4YLO - chains C and 2 of the 9 polymer chains in the assembly; structure by X-ray diffraction, 6.00 A resolution (low resolution: residue-level contacts below are approximate; hydrogen-bond / salt-bridge calls are withheld).

== Chain C ==
Protein: DNA-directed RNA polymerase subunit beta
Organism: Escherichia coli
Notes: EC 2.7.7.6
UniProtKB: A7ZUK1 (RPOB_ECO24); residue numbers follow UniProt; this construct covers 1-1342
Sequence (1342 residues; each row starts with the number of its first residue):
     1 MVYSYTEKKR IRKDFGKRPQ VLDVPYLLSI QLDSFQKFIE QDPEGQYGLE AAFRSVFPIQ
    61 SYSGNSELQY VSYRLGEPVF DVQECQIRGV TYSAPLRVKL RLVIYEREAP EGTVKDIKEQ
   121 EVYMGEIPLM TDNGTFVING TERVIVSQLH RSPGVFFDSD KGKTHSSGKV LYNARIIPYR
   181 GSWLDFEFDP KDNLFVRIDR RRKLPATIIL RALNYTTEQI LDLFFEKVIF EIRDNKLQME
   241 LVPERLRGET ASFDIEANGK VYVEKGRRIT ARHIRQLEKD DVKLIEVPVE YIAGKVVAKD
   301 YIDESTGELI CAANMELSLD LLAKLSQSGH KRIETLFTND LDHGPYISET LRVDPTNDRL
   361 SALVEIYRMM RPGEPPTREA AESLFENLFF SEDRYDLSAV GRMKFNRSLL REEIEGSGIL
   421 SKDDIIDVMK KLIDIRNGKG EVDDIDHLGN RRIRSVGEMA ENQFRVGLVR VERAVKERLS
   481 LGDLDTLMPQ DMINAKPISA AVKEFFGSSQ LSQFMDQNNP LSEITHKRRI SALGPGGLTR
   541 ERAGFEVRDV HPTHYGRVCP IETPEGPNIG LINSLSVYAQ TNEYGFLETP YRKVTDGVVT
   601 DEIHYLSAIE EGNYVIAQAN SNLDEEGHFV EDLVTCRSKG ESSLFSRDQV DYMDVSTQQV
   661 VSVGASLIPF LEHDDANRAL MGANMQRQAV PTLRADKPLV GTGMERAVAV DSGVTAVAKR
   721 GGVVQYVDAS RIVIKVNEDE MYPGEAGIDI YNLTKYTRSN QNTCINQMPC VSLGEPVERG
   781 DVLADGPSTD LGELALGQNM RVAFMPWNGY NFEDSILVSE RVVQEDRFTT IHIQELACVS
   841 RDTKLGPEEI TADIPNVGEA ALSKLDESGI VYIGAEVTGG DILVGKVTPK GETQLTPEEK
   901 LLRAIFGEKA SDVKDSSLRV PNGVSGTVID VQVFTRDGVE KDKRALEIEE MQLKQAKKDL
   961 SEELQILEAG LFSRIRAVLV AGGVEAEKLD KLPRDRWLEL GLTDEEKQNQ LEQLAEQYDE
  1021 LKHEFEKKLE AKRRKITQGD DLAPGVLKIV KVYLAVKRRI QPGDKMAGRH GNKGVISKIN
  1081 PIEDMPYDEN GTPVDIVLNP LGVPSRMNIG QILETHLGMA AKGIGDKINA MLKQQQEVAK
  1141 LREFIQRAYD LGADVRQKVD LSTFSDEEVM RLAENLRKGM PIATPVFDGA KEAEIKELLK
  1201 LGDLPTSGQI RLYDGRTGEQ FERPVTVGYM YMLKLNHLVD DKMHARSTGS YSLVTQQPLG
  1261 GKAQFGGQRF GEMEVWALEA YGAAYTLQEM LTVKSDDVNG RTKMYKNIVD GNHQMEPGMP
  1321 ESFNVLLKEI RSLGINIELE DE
Unresolved in the structure: 1
Swiss-Prot annotation at these positions:
  - modified residue (N6-acetyllysine): Lys1022, Lys1200

== Chain 2 ==
Molecule: T strand DNA
Sequence (49 nucleotides; each row starts with the number of its first residue):
     3 GCCGCGTCAG ACTCGTAGGA TTATAGCATA CGTGAGGTGG ATGTCAAGT

== Interface between chain C and chain 2 ==
Pairs across the interface - 29 pairs, chain C then chain 2:
  Arg143(C) - DG20(2)
  Pro190(C) - DG6(2)
  Arg202(C) - DC7(2)
  Lys203(C) - DC7(2)
  Asn494(C) - DA25(2)
  Lys496(C) - DT24(2)
  Lys496(C) - DA25(2)
  Pro497(C) - DT24(2)
  Ala500(C) - DT23(2)
  Glu504(C) - DG21(2)
  Glu504(C) - DT23(2)
  Gly507(C) - DG20(2)
  Ser508(C) - DG20(2)
  Ser508(C) - DG21(2)
  Phe514(C) - DA19(2)
  Glu541(C) - DG12(2)
  Gly1261(C) - DC16(2)
  Gly1261(C) - DG17(2)
  Lys1262(C) - DG17(2)
  Gly1267(C) - DC16(2)
  Gln1268(C) - DC16(2)
  Arg1269(C) - DT15(2)
  Arg1269(C) - DC16(2)
  Gly1271(C) - DC14(2)
  Gly1271(C) - DT15(2)
  Glu1272(C) - DC14(2)
  Met1273(C) - DC14(2)
  Glu1274(C) - DC14(2)
  Glu1274(C) - DT15(2)
Interface residues without a listed pair, chain C (26 interface residues in all): Asn139, His165, Arg478, Ala1263
Interface residues without a listed pair, chain 2 (16 interface residues in all): DC5, DT18, DT26

== Summary ==
26 residues of chain C and 16 residues of chain 2 are in contact.
Chain C is DNA-directed RNA polymerase subunit beta (Escherichia coli) and chain 2 is T strand DNA; the
structure, E. coli Transcription Initiation Complex - 16-bp spacer and 4-nt RNA, was determined by X-ray
diffraction, deposited together with 4YLN and 4YLP.
